Entry 9HIY (electron microscopy, 2.30 A resolution); this record covers chains I and J of the 3 polymer chains in the assembly.

# Chain I
Protein: Cyclin-H
Organism: Homo sapiens
UniProt: P51946 (CCNH_HUMAN); residues 1-323 here = UniProt positions 1-323
Amino-acid sequence (324 residues; each row starts with the number of its first residue; numbering starts at 0):
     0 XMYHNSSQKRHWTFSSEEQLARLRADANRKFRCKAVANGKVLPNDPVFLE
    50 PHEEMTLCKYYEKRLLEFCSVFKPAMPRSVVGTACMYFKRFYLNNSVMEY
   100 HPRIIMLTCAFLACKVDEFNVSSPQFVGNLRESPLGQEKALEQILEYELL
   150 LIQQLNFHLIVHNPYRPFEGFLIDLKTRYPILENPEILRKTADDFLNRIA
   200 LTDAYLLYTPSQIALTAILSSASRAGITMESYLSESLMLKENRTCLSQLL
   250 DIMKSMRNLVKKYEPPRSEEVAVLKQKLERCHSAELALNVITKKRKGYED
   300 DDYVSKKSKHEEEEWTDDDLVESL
Unresolved in the structure: 37-43, 131-132, 282-323
Construct notes: acetylation (0)
Modified / non-standard residues: ACE (acetyl group) at position 0
Curated features (UniProtKB/Swiss-Prot):
  - modified residue: Ser5 (Phosphoserine), Ser132 (Phosphoserine), Ser304 (Phosphoserine), Thr315 (Phosphothreonine), Ser322 (Phosphoserine)
  - mutagenesis: Ser5 (S5A: No effect on the transcriptional activity of the reconstituted TFIIH complex), Ser304 (S304A: No effect on the transcriptional activity of the reconstituted TFIIH complex)

# Chain J
Protein: Cyclin-dependent kinase 7
Organism: Homo sapiens
Notes: EC 2.7.11.22, 2.7.11.23
UniProt: P50613 (CDK7_HUMAN); residue numbers follow UniProt; this construct covers 1-346
Amino-acid sequence (349 residues; row label = number of the first residue in the row; numbers below 1 keep their minus sign (Ser-2 is residue -2)):
    -2 SNAMALDVKSRAKRYEKLDFLGEGQFATVYKARDKNTNQIVAIKKIKLGH
    48 RSEAKDGINRTALREIKLLQELSHPNIIGLLDAFGHKSNISLVFDFMETN
    98 LEVIIKDNSLVLTPSHIKAYMLMTLQGLEYLHQHWILHRDLKPNNLLLDE
   148 NGVLKLADFGLAKSFGSPNRAYTHQVVTRWYRAPELLFGARMYGVGVDMW
   198 AVGCILAELLLRVPFLPGDSDLDQLTRIFETLGTPTEEQWPDMCSLPDYV
   248 TFKSFPGIPLHHIFSAAGDDLLDLIQGLFLFNPCARITATQALKMKYFSN
   298 RPGPTPGCQLPRPNCPVETLKEQSNPALAIKRKRTEALEQGGLPKKLIF
Unresolved in the structure: -2 to 9, 45-51, 83-86, 166-168, 311-346
Construct notes: expression tag (-2 to 0); engineered mutation Asn97 (Asp in P50613)
Metal / ion sites: Mg2+: Asn142, Asp155
Small-molecule neighbours: ATP-gamma-S (AGS; phosphothiophosphoric acid-adenylate ester): Leu18, Gly19, Glu20, Gly21, Gln22, Phe23, Val26, Ala39, Ile75, Phe91, Asp92, Phe93, Met94, Asn97, Leu144, Asp155
Curated features (UniProtKB/Swiss-Prot):
  - active site: Asp137 (Proton acceptor)
  - binding site (ATP): Leu18 to Val26, Lys41
  - modified residue: Ala2 (N-acetylalanine), Ser7 (Phosphoserine), Ser164 (Phosphoserine), Thr170 (Phosphothreonine), Ser321 (Phosphoserine)
  - mutagenesis: Lys41 (K41A: Total loss of activity; K41M: No effect on interaction with HINT1), Phe91 (F91G: Enhanced capacity to bind ATP analogs), Ser164 (S164A: No mitotic repression of transcriptional activity of the reconstituted TFIIH complex), Thr170 (T170A: Total loss of activity. Total loss of transcriptional activity of the reconstituted TFIIH complex; T170E: No effect on interaction with HINT1)

# How chain I and chain J interact
Residue-residue contacts (39):
  ACE_0(I) with His131(J)
  Met1(I) with His131(J); Trp132(J)
  Asn4(I) with Tyr127(J); His131(J), hydrogen bond
  Ser5(I) with Glu68(J)
  Ser6(I) with Glu68(J), hydrogen bond (backbone-side chain)
  Phe110(I) with Asp53(J)
  Lys114(I) with Asp53(J), hydrogen bond (side chain-backbone); Gly54(J); Ile55(J), hydrogen bond (side chain-backbone); Arg57(J); Leu60(J)
  Val115(I) with Lys64(J), hydrogen bond (backbone-side chain)
  Glu117(I) with Arg61(J), salt bridge; Lys64(J), salt bridge; Lys160(J)
  Phe118(I) with Arg57(J)
  Asn119(I) with Arg57(J)
  Val120(I) with Arg57(J)
  Ser122(I) with Lys52(J), hydrogen bond (side chain-backbone); Asp53(J)
  Leu140(I) with Lys52(J)
  Glu141(I) with Lys52(J), salt bridge
  Leu144(I) with Gly54(J)
  Glu147(I) with Gly54(J); Ile55(J)
  Leu148(I) with Ile87(J), hydrophobic
  Ile151(I) with Leu60(J), hydrophobic
  Gln152(I) with Gly82(J)
  Asn155(I) with Gln67(J)
  Phe156(I) with Gln67(J), hydrogen bond (backbone-side chain); Ala80(J); Phe81(J), hydrophobic
  His157(I) with Gln67(J)
  Leu158(I) with Leu60(J), hydrophobic; Ile63(J), hydrophobic
  Ile159(I) with Lys64(J); Glu68(J)
Also at the interface, not in a pair above, chain I (28 interface residues in all): Gln7, Leu111, Glu137
Also at the interface, not in a pair above, chain J (20 interface residues in all): Ile133

# Summary
Chain I and chain J form an interface of 28 and 20 residues respectively, with 7 hydrogen bonds and 3 salt
bridges. Polar contacts include Glu117(I)-Arg61(J), Glu117(I)-Lys64(J) and Glu141(I)-Lys52(J). Bound to chain
J: ATP-gamma-S.
Here chain I is Cyclin-H and chain J is Cyclin-dependent kinase 7, both from Homo sapiens. Entry 9HIY (Cryo-EM
structure of CAK (CDK7 D97N mutant) in complex with ATPgS) was determined by electron microscopy.
